PDB entry 4AL8 | X-ray diffraction, 1.66 A resolution | chains C and L of the 3 polymer chains in the assembly

Chain C:
Protein: Envelope protein
Organism: Dengue virus
Notes: fragment: domain iii, residues 295-395
UniProtKB: Q8BE57 (Q8BE57_9FLAV); numbering as in UniProt (aligned over 295-395)
Amino-acid sequence (101 residues; row label = number of the first residue in the row):
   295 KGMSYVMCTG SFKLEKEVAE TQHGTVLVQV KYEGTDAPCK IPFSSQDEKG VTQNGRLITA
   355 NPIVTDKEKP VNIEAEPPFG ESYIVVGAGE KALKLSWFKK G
Disordered / not traced: 295-297
Construct notes: conflict Met-297 (Val in Q8BE57)
Disulfides: Cys-302/Cys-333

Chain L:
Protein: Fab 2H12 light chain
Organism: Homo sapiens
Notes: antibody fragment or engineered binder
Amino-acid sequence (213 residues; each row starts with the number of its first residue):
     1 DIVMTQSQKF MSTSVGDRVS ITCKASQNVR TSVAWYQQKP GQSPKALIYL ASNRHTGVPD
    61 RFTGSGSGTD FTLTISNVQS EDLADYFCLQ HWTYPYTFGG GTKLEIKRAD AAPTVSIFPP
   121 SSEQLTSGGA SVVCFLNNFY PKDINVKWKI DGSERQNGVL NSWTDQDSKD STYSMSSTLT
   181 LTKDEYERHN SYTCEATHKT STSPIVKSFN RNE
Disulfides: Cys-23/Cys-88, Cys-134/Cys-194

Chain C / chain L interface:
Pairs across the interface - 14 pairs, chain C then chain L:
  Thr-315(C) / Tyr-94(L)
  Gln-316(C) / Tyr-94(L)  hydrogen bond (backbone-side chain)
  Gln-316(C) / Tyr-96(L)
  His-317(C) / His-91(L)
  His-317(C) / Trp-92(L)
  His-317(C) / Thr-93(L)
  His-317(C) / Tyr-94(L)
  His-317(C) / Tyr-96(L)  hydrogen bond
  Leu-321(C) / Tyr-94(L)  hydrophobic
  Ile-352(C) / Trp-92(L)  hydrophobic
  Ile-352(C) / Thr-93(L)
  Ala-354(C) / Gln-27(L)
  Glu-368(C) / Thr-93(L)  hydrogen bond
  Glu-368(C) / Tyr-94(L)  hydrogen bond (side chain-backbone)
Also at the interface, not in a pair above, chain C (8 interface residues in all): Thr-353

In short:
8 residues of chain C face 6 of chain L across their interface; the contacts include 4 hydrogen bonds. Polar
pairs include Gln-316(C)/Tyr-94(L), His-317(C)/Tyr-96(L) and Glu-368(C)/Thr-93(L).
Here chain C is Envelope protein (Dengue virus) and chain L is Fab 2H12 light chain (Homo sapiens). Entry 4AL8
(Structure of Dengue virus DIII in complex with Fab 2H12) was determined by X-ray diffraction, deposited
together with 4ALA and 4AM0.
